Entry 8HR7 (electron microscopy, 3.96 A resolution); this record covers chains C and E of the 19 polymer chains in the assembly.

Chain C (and E):
Protein: Adenosine deaminase
From: Escherichia coli
Notes: chain E of this document is another copy of the same molecule, construct and numbering; everything in this record applies to it too
UniProt: A0A8E2SFD7 (A0A8E2SFD7_ECOLX); numbering as in UniProt (aligned over 1-799)
Sequence (799 residues; each row starts with the number of its first residue):
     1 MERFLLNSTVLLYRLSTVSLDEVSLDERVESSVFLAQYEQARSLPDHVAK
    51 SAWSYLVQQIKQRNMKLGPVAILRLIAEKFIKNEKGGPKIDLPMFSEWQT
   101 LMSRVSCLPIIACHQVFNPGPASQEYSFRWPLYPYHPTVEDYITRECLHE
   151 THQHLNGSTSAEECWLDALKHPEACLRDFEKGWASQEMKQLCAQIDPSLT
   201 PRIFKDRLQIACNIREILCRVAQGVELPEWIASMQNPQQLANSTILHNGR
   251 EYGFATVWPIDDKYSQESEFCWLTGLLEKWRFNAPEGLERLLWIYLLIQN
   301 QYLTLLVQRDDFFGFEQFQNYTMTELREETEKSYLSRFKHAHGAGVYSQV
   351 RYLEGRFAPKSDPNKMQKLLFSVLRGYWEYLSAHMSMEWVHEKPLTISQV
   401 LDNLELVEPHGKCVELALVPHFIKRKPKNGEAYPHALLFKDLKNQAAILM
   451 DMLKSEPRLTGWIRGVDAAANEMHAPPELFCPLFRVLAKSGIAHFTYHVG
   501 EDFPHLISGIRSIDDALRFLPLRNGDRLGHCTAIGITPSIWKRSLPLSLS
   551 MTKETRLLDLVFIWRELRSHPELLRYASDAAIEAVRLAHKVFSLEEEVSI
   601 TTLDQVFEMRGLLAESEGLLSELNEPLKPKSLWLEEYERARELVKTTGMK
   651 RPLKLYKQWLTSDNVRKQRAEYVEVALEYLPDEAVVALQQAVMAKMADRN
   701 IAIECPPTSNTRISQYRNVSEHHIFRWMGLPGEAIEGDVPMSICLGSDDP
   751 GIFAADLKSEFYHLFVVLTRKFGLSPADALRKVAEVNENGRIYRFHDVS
Unresolved in the structure: 312-322, 618-630, 799 (chain E: 312-328, 620-630, 799)
Construct notes: conflict Thr-274 (Ile in A0A8E2SFD7)

Chain C / chain E interface:
Residue-residue contacts (28):
  Glu-408(C) with Tyr-347(E), hydrogen bond
  Pro-409(C) with Tyr-347(E)
  Ala-488(C) with Pro-121(E)
  Lys-489(C) with Pro-119(E); Pro-121(E); Ala-122(E), hydrogen bond (backbone-backbone)
  Ser-490(C) with Ala-122(E)
  Gly-491(C) with Pro-121(E)
  Ala-493(C) with Lys-85(E)
  His-494(C) with Lys-85(E)
  Arg-523(C) with Glu-84(E); Lys-85(E)
  Asn-524(C) with Lys-85(E), hydrogen bond (backbone-side chain); Leu-92(E); Tyr-135(E); His-136(E); Pro-137(E)
  Gly-525(C) with Pro-137(E)
  Asn-700(C) with His-136(E); Thr-138(E)
  Arg-791(C) with Asp-141(E), salt bridge; Arg-145(E)
  Ile-792(C) with Pro-137(E); Thr-138(E); Asp-141(E)
  Tyr-793(C) with Pro-137(E), hydrophobic
  Val-798(C) with Glu-140(E); Thr-144(E)
Interface residues without a listed pair, chain C (17 interface residues in all): Arg-794
Interface residues without a listed pair, chain E (17 interface residues in all): Asn-83, Asn-118

In short:
Chain C and chain E each contribute 17 residues to their interface, with 3 hydrogen bonds and 1 salt bridge.
Polar contacts include Arg-791(C)/Asp-141(E), Glu-408(C)/Tyr-347(E) and Asn-524(C)/Lys-85(E).
Chain C and chain E are both Adenosine deaminase (Escherichia coli); the structure, Structure of RdrA-RdrB
complex, was determined by electron microscopy together with 8HR8, 8HR9, 8HRA, 8HRB and 8HRC from the same
study.
